Entry 4HJY (X-ray diffraction, 2.40 A resolution); this record covers chain A.

Chain A:
Name: Endo-type membrane-bound lytic murein transglycosylase A
Source organism: Escherichia coli
Notes: EC 4.2.2.-
UniProtKB: P0C960 (EMTA_ECOLI); residue numbers follow UniProt; this construct covers 17-203
Chain sequence (206 residues; numbered -2 to 203; the number before each row is that of its first residue; numbers below 1 keep their minus sign (Met-2 is residue -2)):
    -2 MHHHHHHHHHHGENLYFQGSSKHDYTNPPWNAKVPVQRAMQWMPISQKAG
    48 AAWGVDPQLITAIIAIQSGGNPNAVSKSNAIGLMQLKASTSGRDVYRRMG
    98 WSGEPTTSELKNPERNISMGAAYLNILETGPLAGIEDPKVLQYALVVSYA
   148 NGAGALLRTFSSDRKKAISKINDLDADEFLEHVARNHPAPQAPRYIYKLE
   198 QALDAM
Disordered / not traced: -2 to 20
Sequence notes: expression tag (-2 to 16); engineered mutation Gln64 (Glu in P0C960)
Reported in the primary citation:
  - binding site for N-acetylglucosamine: Gln64, Tyr192
  - conformationally variable residues (side-chain flip): Tyr192
  - catalytic residues: Ser73, Gln188 (proposed by the authors, not directly observed)

Overview:
From the paper: catalytic residues Ser73 and Gln188; a binding site for N-acetylglucosamine at Gln64 and
Tyr192.
Chain A is Endo-type membrane-bound lytic murein transglycosylase A (Escherichia coli); the structure, 2.4 A
Crystal structure of E. coli MltE-E64Q with bound chitopentaose, was determined by X-ray diffraction together
with 4HJV, 4HJZ and 3T36 from the same study.
